PDB entry 6SSQ | X-ray diffraction, 2.30 A resolution | chains A and G of the 4 polymer chains in the assembly

Chain A:
Protein: Retinoic acid receptor beta
Source organism: Homo sapiens
Reference sequence: P10826 (RARB_HUMAN); residues 169-414 here correspond to UniProt positions 176-421 (UniProt number = residue number + 7)
Amino-acid sequence (267 residues; numbered 148 to 414; the number before each row is that of its first residue):
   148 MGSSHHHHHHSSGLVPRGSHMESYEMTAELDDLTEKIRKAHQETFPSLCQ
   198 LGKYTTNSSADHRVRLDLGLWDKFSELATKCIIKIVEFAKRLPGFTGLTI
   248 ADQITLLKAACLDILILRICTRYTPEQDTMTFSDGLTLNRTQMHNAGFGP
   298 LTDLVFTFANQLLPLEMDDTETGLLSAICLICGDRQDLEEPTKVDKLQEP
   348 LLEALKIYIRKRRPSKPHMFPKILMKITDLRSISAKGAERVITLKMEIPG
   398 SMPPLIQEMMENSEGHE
Disordered / not traced: 148-169, 409-414
Construct notes: initiating methionine (148); expression tag (149-168); conflict M407 (Leu414 in P10826)
Residues lining bound ligands:
  - 754 ((2E,4E,6Z)-3-methyl-7-(5,5,8,8-tetramethyl-3-propoxy-5,6,7,8-tetrahydronaphthalen-2-yl)octa-2,4,6-trienoic acid): F192, W218, F221, L224, A225, C228, L259, L262, I263, R265, I266, R269, F279, S280, G294, F295, L298, V302, I380, G384, R387, V388, L391, I403, M407
  - citrate anion (FLC): E336, E337, P338, T339, K340
From the paper describing this entry:
  - binding site for 754: R269, S280

Chain G:
Protein: Nuclear receptor coactivator 1
Source organism: Homo sapiens
Notes: EC 2.3.1.48
Reference sequence: Q15788 (NCOA1_HUMAN); residues 629-641 here correspond to UniProt positions 686-698 (UniProt number = residue number + 57)
Amino-acid sequence (13 residues; row label = number of the first residue in the row):
   629 RHKILHRLLQEGS
Disordered / not traced: 640-641
UniProt features mapped onto this chain:
  - motif: L633 to L637 (LXXLL motif 4)
  - modified residue: S641 (Phosphoserine)

Interface between chain A and chain G:
Pairs across the interface (20):
  I230(A) with L636(G), hydrophobic
  V233(A) with L633(G), hydrophobic
  K237(A) with L636(G), hydrogen bond (side chain-backbone); L637(G), hydrogen bond (side chain-backbone); E639(G)
  I247(A) with H634(G)
  Q250(A) with L637(G)
  I251(A) with L633(G), hydrophobic; H634(G); L637(G), hydrophobic
  P401(A) with H630(G); I632(G), hydrophobic
  L402(A) with I632(G); L636(G), hydrophobic
  Q404(A) with H630(G), hydrogen bond
  E405(A) with H630(G); I632(G), hydrogen bond (side chain-backbone); L633(G), hydrogen bond (side chain-backbone)
  M406(A) with L633(G), hydrophobic
  E408(A) with H630(G), salt bridge
Also at the interface, not in a pair above, chain A (15 interface residues in all): F242, L254, K255
Also at the interface, not in a pair above, chain G (8 interface residues in all): K631

In short:
The interface between chain A and chain G involves 15 residues on one side and 8 on the other; the contacts
include 5 hydrogen bonds and 1 salt bridge. Polar pairs include E408(A)-H630(G), K237(A)-L636(G) and
K237(A)-L637(G). Chain A binds compound 754 and citrate anion. From the paper: a binding site for 754 at
R269(A) and S280(A).
Chain A is Retinoic acid receptor beta and chain G is Nuclear receptor coactivator 1, both from Homo sapiens;
the structure, Crystal structure of RARbeta LBD in complex with LG 100754, was determined by X-ray diffraction
(same publication as 6STI).
